Entry 2WMA (X-ray diffraction, 2.80 A resolution); this record covers chains B and E of the 3 polymer chains in the assembly.

# Chain B
Name: Cyclin-A2
From: Homo sapiens
UniProtKB: P20248 (CCNA2_HUMAN); residue numbers follow UniProt; this construct covers 174-432
Sequence (259 residues; row label = number of the first residue in the row):
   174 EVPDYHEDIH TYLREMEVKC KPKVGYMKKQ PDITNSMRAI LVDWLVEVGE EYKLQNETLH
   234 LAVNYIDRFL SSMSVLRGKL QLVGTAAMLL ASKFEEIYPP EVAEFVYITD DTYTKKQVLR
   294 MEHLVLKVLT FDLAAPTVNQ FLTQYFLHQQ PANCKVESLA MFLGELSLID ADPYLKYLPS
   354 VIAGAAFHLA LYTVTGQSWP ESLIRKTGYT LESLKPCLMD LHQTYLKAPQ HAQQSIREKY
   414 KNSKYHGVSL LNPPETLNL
Unresolved in the structure: 174

# Chain E
Name: Cyclic rklfn-NH2
Sequence (5 residues; numbered 30 to 34; the number before each row is that of its first residue):
    30 RKLFN

# Interface between chain B and chain E
Contacting residue pairs (14; chain B residue first):
  Met210(B) with Phe33(E)
  Ile213(B) with Leu32(E), hydrophobic
  Leu214(B) with Leu32(E), hydrophobic
  Trp217(B) with Arg30(E); Leu32(E), hydrophobic
  Glu220(B) with Arg30(E), salt bridge
  Arg250(B) with Phe33(E)
  Gln254(B) with Arg30(E), hydrogen bond (side chain-backbone); Lys31(E); Leu32(E), hydrogen bond (side chain-backbone)
  Ile281(B) with Arg30(E), hydrogen bond (backbone-backbone)
  Thr282(B) with Arg30(E); Lys31(E)
  Thr285(B) with Lys31(E)
Also at the interface, not in a pair above, chain B (13 interface residues in all): Asp216, Leu253, Asp283

# In short
13 residues of chain B and 4 residues of chain E are in contact, with 3 hydrogen bonds and 1 salt bridge.
Among the polar pairs are Glu220(B)-Arg30(E), Gln254(B)-Arg30(E) and Gln254(B)-Leu32(E).
Here chain B is Cyclin-A2 (Homo sapiens) and chain E is Cyclic rklfn-NH2. Entry 2WMA (Structural and
thermodynamic consequences of cyclization of peptide ligands for the recruitment site of cyclin A) was
determined by X-ray diffraction.
